7KS3 - chains A and D of the 4 polymer chains in the assembly; structure by electron microscopy, 5.80 A resolution (low resolution: residue-level contacts below are approximate; hydrogen-bond / salt-bridge calls are withheld).

Chain A:
Protein: Glutamate receptor ionotropic, kainate 5, Green fluorescent protein chimera
Source organism: Rattus norvegicus
UniProtKB: chimeric construct of Q63273, P42212: residues 1-827 from Q63273 (GRIK5_RAT) positions 1-827 (same numbers); residues 852-1088 from P42212 positions 2-238 (UniProt number = residue number - 850)
Amino-acid sequence (1101 residues; each row starts with the number of its first residue):
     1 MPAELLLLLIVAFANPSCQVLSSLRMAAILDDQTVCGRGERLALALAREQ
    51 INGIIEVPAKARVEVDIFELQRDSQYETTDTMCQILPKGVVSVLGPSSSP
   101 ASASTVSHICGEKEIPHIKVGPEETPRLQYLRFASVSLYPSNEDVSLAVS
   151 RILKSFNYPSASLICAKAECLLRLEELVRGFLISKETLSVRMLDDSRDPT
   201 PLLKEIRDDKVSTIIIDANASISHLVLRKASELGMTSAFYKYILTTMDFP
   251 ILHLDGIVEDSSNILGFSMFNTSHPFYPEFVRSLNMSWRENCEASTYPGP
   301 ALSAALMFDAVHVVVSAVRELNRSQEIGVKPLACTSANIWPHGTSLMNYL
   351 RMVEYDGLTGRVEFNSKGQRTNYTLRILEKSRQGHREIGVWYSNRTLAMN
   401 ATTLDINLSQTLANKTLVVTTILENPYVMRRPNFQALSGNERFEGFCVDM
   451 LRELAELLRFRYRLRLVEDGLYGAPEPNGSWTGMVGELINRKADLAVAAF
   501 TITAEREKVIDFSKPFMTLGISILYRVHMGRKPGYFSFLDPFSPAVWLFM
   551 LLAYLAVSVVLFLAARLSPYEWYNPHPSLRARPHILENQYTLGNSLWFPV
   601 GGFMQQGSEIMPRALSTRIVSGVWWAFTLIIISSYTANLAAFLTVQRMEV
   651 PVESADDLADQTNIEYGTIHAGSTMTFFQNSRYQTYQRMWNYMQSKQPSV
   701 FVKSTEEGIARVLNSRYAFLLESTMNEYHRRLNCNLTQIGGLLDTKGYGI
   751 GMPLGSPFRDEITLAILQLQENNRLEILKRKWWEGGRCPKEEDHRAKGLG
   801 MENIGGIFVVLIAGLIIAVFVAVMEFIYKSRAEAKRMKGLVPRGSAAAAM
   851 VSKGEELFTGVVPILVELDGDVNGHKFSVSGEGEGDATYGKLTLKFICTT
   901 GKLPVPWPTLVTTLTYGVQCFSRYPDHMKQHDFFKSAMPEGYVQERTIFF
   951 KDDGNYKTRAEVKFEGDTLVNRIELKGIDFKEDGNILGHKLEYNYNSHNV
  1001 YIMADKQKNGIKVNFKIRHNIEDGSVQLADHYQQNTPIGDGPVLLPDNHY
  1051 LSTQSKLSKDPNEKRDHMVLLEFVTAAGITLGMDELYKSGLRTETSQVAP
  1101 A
Not modelled in the structure: 1-20, 400-415, 528-534, 567-613, 785-799, 830-1101
Sequence notes: conflict Val559 (Cys in Q63273), Ser578 (Cys in Q63273), Ile619 (Cys in Q63273), Ala813 (Cys in Q63273), Leu914 (Phe64 in P42212), Thr915 (Ser65 in P42212), Lys1056 (Ala206 in P42212), Leu1081 (His231 in P42212); linker (828-851); expression tag (1089-1101)
UniProt features mapped onto this chain:
  - glycosylation (N-linked (GlcNAc...) asparagine): Asn219, Asn271, Asn285, Asn322, Asn372, Asn394, Asn400, Asn407, Asn414, Asn478, Asn735
  - modified residue: Tyr916 (Z: -2,3-didehydrotyrosine)
Cystine bridges: Cys36-Cys292, Cys83-Cys334, Cys165-Cys170

Chain D:
Protein: Glutamate receptor ionotropic, kainate 2
Source organism: Rattus norvegicus
UniProtKB: P42260 (GRIK2_RAT); numbering as in UniProt (aligned over 1-908)
Amino-acid sequence (942 residues; each row starts with the number of its first residue):
     1 MKIISPVLSNLVFSRSIKVLLCLLWIGYSQGTTHVLRFGGIFEYVESGPM
    51 GAEELAFRFAVNTINRNRTLLPNTTLTYDTQKINLYDSFEASKKACDQLS
   101 LGVAAIFGPSHSSSANAVQSICNALGVPHIQTRWKHQVSDNKDSFYVSLY
   151 PDFSSLSRAILDLVQFFKWKTVTVVYDDSTGLIRLQELIKAPSRYNLRLK
   201 IRQLPADTKDAKPLLKEMKRGKEFHVIFDCSHEMAAGILKQALAMGMMTE
   251 YYHYIFTTLDLFALDVEPYRYSGVNMTGFRILNTENTQVSSIIEKWSMER
   301 LQAPPKPDSGLLDGFMTTDAALMYDAVHVVSVAVQQFPQMTVSSLQCNRH
   351 KPWRFGTRFMSLIKEAHWEGLTGRITFNKTNGLRTDFDLDVISLKEEGLE
   401 KIGTWDPASGLNMTESQKGKPANITDSLSNRSLIVTTILEEPYVLFKKSD
   451 KPLYGNDRFEGYCIDLLRELSTILGFTYEIRLVEDGKYGAQDDVNGQWNG
   501 MVRELIDHKADLAVAPLAITYVREKVIDFSKPFMTLGISILYRKPNGTNP
   551 GVFSFLNPLSPDIWMYVLLAYLGVSVVLFVIARFSPYEWYNPHPSNPDSD
   601 VVENNFTLLNSFWFGVGALMQQGSELMPKALSTRIVGGIWWFFTLIIISS
   651 YTANLAAFLTVERMESPIDSADDLAKQTKIEYGAVEDGATMTFFKKSKIS
   701 TYDKMWAFMSSRRQSVLVKSNEEGIQRVLTSDYAFLMESTTIEFVTQRNC
   751 NLTQIGGLIDSKGYGVGTPMGSPYRDKITIAILQLQEEGKLHMMKEKWWR
   801 GNGCPEEESKEASALGVQNIGGIFIVLAAGLVLSVFVAVGEFLYKSKKNA
   851 QLEKRSFCSAMVEELRMSLKCQRRLKHKPQAPVIVKTEEVINMHTFNDRR
   901 LPGKETMASGLRSAWSHPQFEKGGGSGGGSGGGSWSHPQFEK
Not modelled in the structure: 1-32, 415-431, 545-550, 584-629, 801-816, 846-942
Sequence notes: conflict Val567 (Ile in P42260), Val576 (Cys in P42260), Ser595 (Cys in P42260); expression tag (909-942)
UniProt features mapped onto this chain:
  - binding site (L-glutamate): Pro516, Ala518, Arg523, Ala689, Thr690, Glu738
  - modified residue (Phosphoserine): Ser846, Ser868
  - glycosylation (N-linked (GlcNAc...) asparagine): Asn67, Asn73, Asn275, Asn378, Asn412, Asn423, Asn430, Asn546, Asn751
  - cross-link: Lys886 (Glycyl lysine isopeptide (Lys-Gly) (interchain with G-Cter in SUMO1))
  - natural variant: Tyr571 (Y571C: In RNA edited version), Gln621 (Q621R: In RNA edited version)
  - mutagenesis: Asn751 (N751Q: Loss of glycosylation), Val883 (V883A: Abolishes interaction with KLHL17. Abolishes actinfilin-mediated degradation), Ile884 (I884A: Abolishes interaction with KLHL17. Abolishes actinfilin-mediated degradation), Lys886 (K886R: Abolishes sumoylation. Loss of kainate-mediated endocytosis)
Cystine bridges: Cys96-Cys347

Chain A / chain D interface:
Residue-residue contacts (25; chain A residue first):
  Thr628(A) - Trp641(D)
  Ile632(A) - Leu645(D)
  Tyr635(A) - Ile646(D)
  Thr636(A) - Ser649(D)
  Thr636(A) - Thr652(D)
  Leu639(A) - Ala653(D)
  Ala640(A) - Ala653(D)
  Leu643(A) - Ala653(D)
  Leu643(A) - Asn654(D)
  Leu643(A) - Ala657(D)
  Thr644(A) - Ala657(D)
  Thr644(A) - Thr660(D)
  Tyr683(A) - Ala707(D)
  Leu743(A) - Ser711(D)
  Gly800(A) - Ser560(D)
  Gly800(A) - Asn654(D)
  Met801(A) - Ser560(D)
  Ile807(A) - Phe643(D)
  Phe808(A) - Phe643(D)
  Leu811(A) - Ile639(D)
  Leu811(A) - Phe643(D)
  Gly814(A) - Ile639(D)
  Ala818(A) - Ile635(D)
  Ala818(A) - Val636(D)
  Ala822(A) - Ser632(D)
Other interface residues (no listed pair), chain A (20 interface residues in all): Arg647, Val810
Other interface residues (no listed pair), chain D (22 interface residues in all): Pro558, Ile563, Ile647, Ser650, Val661

Overview:
20 residues of chain A and 22 residues of chain D are in contact. Curated annotation (UniProt) lists 6
L-glutamate-binding residues and 4 mutagenesis sites on chain D.
Chain A is Glutamate receptor ionotropic, kainate 5, Green fluorescent protein chimera and chain D is
Glutamate receptor ionotropic, kainate 2, both from Rattus norvegicus; the structure, GluK2/K5 with L-Glu, was
determined by electron microscopy together with 7KS0 from the same study.
